PDB entry 8KCY | electron microscopy, 2.80 A resolution | chains C and J of the 12 polymer chains in the assembly

== Chain C ==
Name: Histone H2A type 1-B/E
Organism: Homo sapiens
Reference sequence: P04908 (H2A1B_HUMAN); residues 0-129 here correspond to UniProt positions 1-130 (UniProt number = residue number + 1)
Amino-acid sequence (133 residues; each row starts with the number of its first residue; numbers below 1 keep their minus sign (Gly-3 is residue -3)):
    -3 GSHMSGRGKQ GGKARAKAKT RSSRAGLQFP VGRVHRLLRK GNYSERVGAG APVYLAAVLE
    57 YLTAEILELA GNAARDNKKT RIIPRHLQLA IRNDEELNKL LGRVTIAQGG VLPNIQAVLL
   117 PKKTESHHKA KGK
Disordered / not traced: -3 to 9, 119-129
Differences from the reference sequence: expression tag (-3 to -1)
UniProt features mapped onto this chain:
  - modified residue: Ser1 (N-acetylserine), Arg3 (Citrulline), Lys5 (N6-(2-hydroxyisobutyryl)lysine), Lys9 (N6-(2-hydroxyisobutyryl)lysine), Lys13 (N6-(beta-hydroxybutyryl)lysine), Lys36 (N6-(2-hydroxyisobutyryl)lysine), Lys74 (N6-(2-hydroxyisobutyryl)lysine), Lys75 (N6-(2-hydroxyisobutyryl)lysine), Lys95 (N6-(2-hydroxyisobutyryl)lysine), Gln104 (N5-methylglutamine), Lys118 (N6-(2-hydroxyisobutyryl)lysine), Lys119 (N6-crotonyllysine), Thr120 (Phosphothreonine), Lys125 (N6-crotonyllysine)
  - cross-link (Glycyl lysine isopeptide (Lys-Gly)): Lys13 (interchain with G-Cter in ubiquitin), Lys15 (interchain with G-Cter in ubiquitin), Lys119 (interchain with G-Cter in ubiquitin)

== Chain J ==
Molecule: 193-nt DNA strand
Organism: synthetic construct
Sequence (193 nucleotides; each row starts with the number of its first residue; numbers below 1 keep their minus sign (DA-96 is residue -96)):
   -96 ATCACGTAAT ATTGGCCAGC TAGGATCACA ATCCCGGTGC CGAGGCCGCT CAATTGGTCG
   -36 TAGACAGCTC TAGCACCGCT TAAACGCACG TACGGATTCC GTACGTGCGT TTAAGCGGTG
    24 CTAGAGCTGT CTACGACCAA TTGAGCGGCC TCGGCACCGG GATTGTGATC CTAGCTGGCC
    84 AATATTACGT GAT

== Chain C / chain J interface ==
Pairs across the interface (15):
  Arg11(C) - DT44(J)  sugar contact
  Lys13(C) - DG46(J)  salt bridge to the phosphate
  Arg29(C) - DG48(J)  hydrogen bond to the phosphate
  Arg29(C) - DC49(J)  salt bridge to the phosphate
  Arg42(C) - DG38(J)  hydrogen bond to the sugar
  Arg42(C) - DA39(J)  sugar contact
  Val43(C) - DG38(J)  sugar contact
  Val43(C) - DA39(J)  hydrogen bond to the phosphate
  Gly44(C) - DG38(J)  phosphate contact
  Ala45(C) - DG38(J)  hydrogen bond to the phosphate
  Lys75(C) - DC58(J)  phosphate contact
  Thr76(C) - DG57(J)  sugar contact
  Thr76(C) - DC58(J)  phosphate contact
  Arg77(C) - DG57(J)  hydrogen bond to the sugar
  Arg77(C) - DC58(J)  hydrogen bond to the phosphate
Other interface residues (no listed pair), chain C (12 interface residues in all): Thr16, Glu41
Other interface residues (no listed pair), chain J (13 interface residues in all): DC37, DA43, DT45, DA47, DA59

== Summary ==
Chain C and chain J form an interface of 12 and 13 residues respectively, with 6 hydrogen bonds and 2 salt
bridges. Among the polar pairs are Arg42(C)-DG38(J), Arg77(C)-DG57(J) and Arg29(C)-DG48(J).
Here chain C is Histone H2A type 1-B/E (Homo sapiens) and chain J is a 193-nt DNA strand (synthetic
construct). Entry 8KCY (Structure of nucleosome complexed with two DEK molecules) was determined by electron
microscopy together with 8KD1 and 8KE0 from the same study.
